Entry 7RIV (X-ray diffraction, 2.20 A resolution); this record covers chain A.

== Chain A ==
Molecule: Isoform 1C of Nuclear receptor subfamily 1 group I member 2
Organism: Homo sapiens
Notes: fragment: ligand binding domain
UniProtKB: O75469 (NR1I2_HUMAN), isoform O75469-3; residues 137-434 here correspond to UniProt positions 160-457 (UniProt number = residue number + 23)
Sequence (298 residues; each row starts with the number of its first residue):
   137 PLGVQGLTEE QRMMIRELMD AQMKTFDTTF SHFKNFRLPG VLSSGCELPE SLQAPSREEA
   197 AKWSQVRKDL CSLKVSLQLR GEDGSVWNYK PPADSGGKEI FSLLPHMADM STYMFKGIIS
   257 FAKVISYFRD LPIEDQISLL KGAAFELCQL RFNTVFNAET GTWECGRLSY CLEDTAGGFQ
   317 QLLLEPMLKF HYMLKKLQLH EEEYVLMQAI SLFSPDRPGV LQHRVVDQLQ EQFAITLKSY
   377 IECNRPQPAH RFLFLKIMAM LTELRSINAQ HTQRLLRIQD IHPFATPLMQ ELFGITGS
Unresolved in the structure: 137-141, 177-195, 232-233, 311-312
Ligand contacts: Dabrafenib (P06): Met243, Ser247, Phe251, Phe281, Cys284, Gln285, Phe288, Trp299, Tyr306, Met323, His407, Leu411, Phe420, Met425, Phe429

== Overview ==
Ligands of chain A: Dabrafenib.
Chain A is Isoform 1C of Nuclear receptor subfamily 1 group I member 2 (Homo sapiens); the structure, human
PXR LBD bound to GSK001, was determined by X-ray diffraction (same publication as 7N2A, 7RIO and 7RIU).
